8RKV - chains 3 and R of the 10 polymer chains in the assembly; structure by electron microscopy, 3.11 A resolution.

[Chain 3]
Molecule: Target strand - LE
Sequence (133 nucleotides; row label = number of the first residue in the row):
     1 AATTAAATAG TCACAATGAC ATTAATCTGT CACCGACGAC AGATAATTTG TCACTGTACA
    61 CTACGCCTTT TGTGGAGATG TCTAATATCT ACGTTTTAAC AGTGGCCTTA TTAAATGACT
   121 TCTCAACCTT CAC
Unresolved in the structure: 1-35, 82-133

[Chain R]
Name: TnsB
Source organism: Scytonema hofmannii
UniProtKB: A0A979HMQ2 (A0A979HMQ2_9CYAN); numbering as in UniProt (aligned over 2-584)
Chain sequence (584 residues; each row starts with the number of its first residue):
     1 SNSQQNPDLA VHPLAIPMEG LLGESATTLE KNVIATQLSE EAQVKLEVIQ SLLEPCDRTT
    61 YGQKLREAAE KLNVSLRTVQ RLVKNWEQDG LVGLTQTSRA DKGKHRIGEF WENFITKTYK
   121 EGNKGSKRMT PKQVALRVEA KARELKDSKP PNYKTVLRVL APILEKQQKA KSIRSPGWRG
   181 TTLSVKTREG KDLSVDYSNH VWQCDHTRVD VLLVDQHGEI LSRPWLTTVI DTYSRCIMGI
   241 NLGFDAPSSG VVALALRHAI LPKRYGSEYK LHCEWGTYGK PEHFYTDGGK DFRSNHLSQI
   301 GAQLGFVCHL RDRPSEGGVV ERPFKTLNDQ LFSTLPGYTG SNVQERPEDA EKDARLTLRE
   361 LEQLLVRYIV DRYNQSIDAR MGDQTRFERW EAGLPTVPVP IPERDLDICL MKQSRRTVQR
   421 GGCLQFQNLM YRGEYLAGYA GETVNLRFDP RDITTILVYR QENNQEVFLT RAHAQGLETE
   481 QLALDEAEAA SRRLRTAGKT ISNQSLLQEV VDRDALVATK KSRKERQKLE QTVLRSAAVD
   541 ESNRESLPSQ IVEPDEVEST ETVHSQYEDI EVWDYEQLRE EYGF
Unresolved in the structure: 1-30, 516-523, 543-584
Sequence notes: expression tag (1)
Metal / ion sites: Mg2+: Asp205, Asp287 (shared with 1 residue of chain 2)

[Interface between chain 3 and chain R]
Contacting residue pairs (41; chain 3 residue first):
  DC37(3) - Gln80(R)  base contact
  DC37(3) - Lys84(R)  hydrogen bond to the phosphate
  DG38(3) - Arg77(R)  base contact
  DG38(3) - Gln80(R)  base contact
  DG38(3) - Arg81(R)  base contact
  DG38(3) - Lys84(R)  salt bridge to the phosphate
  DA39(3) - Arg81(R)  hydrogen bond to the base
  DA46(3) - Arg99(R)  phosphate contact
  DT47(3) - Ser98(R)  phosphate contact
  DT47(3) - Arg99(R)  hydrogen bond to the phosphate
  DT47(3) - Asp101(R)  phosphate contact
  DT47(3) - Lys102(R)  phosphate contact
  DT47(3) - Gly103(R)  phosphate contact
  DT47(3) - Arg106(R)  hydrogen bond to the base
  DT48(3) - Lys102(R)  phosphate contact
  DT48(3) - Gly103(R)  hydrogen bond to the phosphate
  DT48(3) - Lys104(R)  sugar contact
  DT48(3) - His105(R)  phosphate contact
  DT48(3) - Arg106(R)  hydrogen bond to the phosphate
  DT49(3) - His105(R)  phosphate contact
  DT49(3) - Arg106(R)  hydrogen bond to the phosphate
  DT49(3) - Ile107(R)  hydrogen bond to the phosphate
  DT49(3) - Thr155(R)  sugar contact
  DT49(3) - Arg158(R)  base contact
  DG50(3) - Pro151(R)  phosphate contact
  DG50(3) - Asn152(R)  phosphate contact
  DG50(3) - Arg158(R)  hydrogen bond to the base
  DT51(3) - Asn152(R)  hydrogen bond to the phosphate
  DT51(3) - Lys154(R)  base contact
  DC67(3) - Ala246(R)  phosphate contact
  DC67(3) - Arg526(R)  salt bridge to the phosphate
  DT68(3) - Pro247(R)  sugar contact
  DT68(3) - Ser248(R)  phosphate contact
  DT68(3) - Lys290(R)  base contact
  DT69(3) - Ser248(R)  hydrogen bond to the phosphate
  DT69(3) - Ser249(R)  hydrogen bond to the phosphate
  DT69(3) - Lys290(R)  hydrogen bond to the base
  DT69(3) - Ser294(R)  phosphate contact
  DT70(3) - Ser294(R)  phosphate contact
  DT70(3) - Asn295(R)  hydrogen bond to the phosphate
  DT79(3) - Arg420(R)  salt bridge to the phosphate
Other interface residues (no listed pair), chain 3 (15 interface residues in all): DC52
Other interface residues (no listed pair), chain R (31 interface residues in all): Lys149, Pro150, Asp291, His296

[Summary]
The interface between chain 3 and chain R involves 15 residues on one side and 31 on the other; the contacts
include 14 hydrogen bonds and 3 salt bridges. Polar contacts include DA39(3)-Arg81(R), DT47(3)-Arg106(R) and
DG50(3)-Arg158(R). The Mg2+ site is built by Asp205(R) and Asp287(R).
Here chain 3 is Target strand - LE and chain R is TnsB (Scytonema hofmannii). Entry 8RKV (Conformational
Landscape of the Type V-K CRISPR-associated TransposonIntegration Assembly CAST V-K TnsB domain
local-refinement map) was determined by electron microscopy (same publication as 8RDU, 8RKT, 8RKU, 8AXA and
8AXB).
